PDB entry 5WII | X-ray diffraction, 2.79 A resolution | chains A and C

# Chain A (and C)
Protein: Conjugal transfer protein
From: Escherichia coli
Notes: chain C of this document is another copy of the same molecule, construct and numbering; everything in this record applies to it too
UniProtKB: Q17U16 (Q17U16_ECOLX); numbering as in UniProt (aligned over 70-232)
Sequence (163 residues; row label = number of the first residue in the row):
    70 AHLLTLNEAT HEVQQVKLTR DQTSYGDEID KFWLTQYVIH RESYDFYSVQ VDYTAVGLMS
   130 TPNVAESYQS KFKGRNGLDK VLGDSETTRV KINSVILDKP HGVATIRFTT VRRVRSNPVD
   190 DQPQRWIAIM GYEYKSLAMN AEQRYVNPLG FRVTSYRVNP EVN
Disordered / not traced: 70-89, 231-232 (chain C: 70-90, 204-207, 231-232)
Residues lining bound ligands: 2-chloropyridine-4-carboxylic acid (AO4): His109, Arg110, Glu111, Ser112, Tyr113, Tyr137, Lys140, Leu147, Thr157

# Interface between chain A and chain C
Pairs across the interface (19; chain A residue first):
  Tyr94(A) - Tyr214(C)
  Tyr94(A) - Pro217(C)  hydrophobic
  Gly95(A) - Tyr214(C)
  Glu97(A) - Phe101(C)
  Ile98(A) - Phe101(C)  hydrophobic
  Ile98(A) - Trp102(C)  hydrophobic
  Phe101(A) - Glu97(C)
  Phe101(A) - Ile98(C)  hydrophobic
  Phe101(A) - Phe101(C)  hydrophobic
  Trp102(A) - Ile98(C)  hydrophobic
  Gln105(A) - Glu97(C)
  Tyr214(A) - Ser93(C)
  Tyr214(A) - Tyr94(C)
  Tyr214(A) - Gly95(C)
  Tyr214(A) - Asp96(C)  hydrogen bond
  Pro217(A) - Tyr94(C)  hydrophobic
  Pro217(A) - Ile98(C)
  Leu218(A) - Pro217(C)  hydrophobic
  Leu218(A) - Leu218(C)  hydrophobic
Other interface residues (no listed pair), chain A (13 interface residues in all): Asp96, Arg213, Val215

# Overview
13 residues of chain A and 11 residues of chain C are in contact, with 1 hydrogen bond. The hydrogen-bonded
pair is Tyr214(A)-Asp96(C). Ligands of chain A: 2-chloropyridine-4-carboxylic acid.
Chain A and chain C are both Conjugal transfer protein (Escherichia coli); the structure, TraE protein in
complex with 2-Chloroisonicotinic Acid, was determined by X-ray diffraction, deposited together with 5WIC,
5WIO and 5WIP.
